PDB entry 1K21 | X-ray diffraction, 1.86 A resolution | chains H and I of the 3 polymer chains in the assembly

Chain H:
Molecule: Prothrombin
Organism: Homo sapiens
Notes: EC 3.4.21.5; fragment: THROMBIN HEAVY CHAIN, Residues 364-622
UniProt: P00734 (THRB_HUMAN); the construct lacks a stretch of the UniProt sequence and is renumbered around it, so the offset changes along the chain: 16-36 = UniProt 364-384; 37-60 = UniProt 386-409; 61-77 = UniProt 419-435; 78-97 = UniProt 437-456; 7 more segments
Chain sequence (259 residues; row label = number of the first residue in the row; note: 3 numbers in that range are skipped by the numbering (no residue carries them; nothing is unmodelled there); a row labelled like 60A-60I holds insertion residues (60A, then the next letters in order)):
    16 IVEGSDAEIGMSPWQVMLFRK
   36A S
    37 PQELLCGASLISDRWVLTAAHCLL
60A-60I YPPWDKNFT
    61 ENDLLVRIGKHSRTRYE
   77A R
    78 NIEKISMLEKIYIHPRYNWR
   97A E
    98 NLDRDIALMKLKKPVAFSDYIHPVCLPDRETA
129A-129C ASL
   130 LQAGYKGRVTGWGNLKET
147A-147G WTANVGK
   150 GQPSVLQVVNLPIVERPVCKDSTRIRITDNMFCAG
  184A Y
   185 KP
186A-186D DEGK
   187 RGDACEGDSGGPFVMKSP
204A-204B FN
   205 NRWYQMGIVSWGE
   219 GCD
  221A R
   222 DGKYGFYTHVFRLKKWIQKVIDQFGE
Disordered / not traced: 147A-147G, 245-247
Cystine bridges: Cys-42/Cys-58, Cys-168/Cys-182, Cys-191/Cys-220
Glycans and other covalent adducts: N-acetylglucosamine (NAG) linked to Asn-60G
Ion coordination: Na+ site 1: Lys-169, Thr-172, Phe-204A; Na+ site 2: Arg-221A, Lys-224
Residues lining bound ligands: inogatran (astra-zeneca) (IGN; {[(1R)-2-((2S)-2-{[(3-{[amino(imino)methyl]amino}propyl)amino]carbonyl}piperidinyl)-1-(cyclohexylmethyl)-2-oxoethyl]amino}acetic acid): His-57, Tyr-60A, Trp-60D, Glu-97A, Asn-98, Leu-99, Ile-174, Asp-189, Ala-190, Cys-191, Glu-192, Ser-195, Val-213, Ser-214, Trp-215, Gly-216, Glu-217, Gly-219, Cys-220, Gly-226
From the paper describing this entry:
  - binding site for inogatran (astra-zeneca): Trp-60D, Tyr-60A, Leu-99
  - catalytic residues: His-57, Asp-102, Ser-195 (citing earlier work)

Chain I:
Molecule: Hirudin variant-2
Organism: Hirudo medicinalis
UniProt: P09945 (ITH3_HIRME); residues 53-64 here correspond to UniProt positions 60-71 (UniProt number = residue number + 7)
Chain sequence (12 residues; numbered 53 to 64; the number before each row is that of its first residue):
    53 NGDFEEIPEEYL
Disordered / not traced: 53-54
Modified positions: Tyr-63 (o-sulfo-l-tyrosine; TYS)

How chain H and chain I interact:
Residue-residue contacts - 23 pairs, chain H then chain I:
  Phe-34(H) / Phe-56(I)  hydrophobic
  Lys-36(H) / Leu-64(I)
  Gln-38(H) / Glu-57(I)
  Gln-38(H) / Glu-58(I)  hydrogen bond
  Gln-38(H) / Ile-59(I)
  Leu-40(H) / Phe-56(I)
  Leu-65(H) / Ile-59(I)  hydrophobic
  Leu-65(H) / Tyr-63(I)
  Arg-67(H) / Ile-59(I)
  Arg-73(H) / Asp-55(I)  salt bridge
  Arg-73(H) / Phe-56(I)
  Thr-74(H) / Asp-55(I)
  Thr-74(H) / Phe-56(I)
  Thr-74(H) / Glu-57(I)  hydrogen bond (backbone-backbone)
  Arg-75(H) / Glu-57(I)
  Tyr-76(H) / Glu-57(I)  hydrogen bond (backbone-side chain)
  Tyr-76(H) / Pro-60(I)
  Tyr-76(H) / Tyr-63(I)
  Glu-80(H) / Tyr-63(I)
  Lys-81(H) / Tyr-63(I)
  Ile-82(H) / Ile-59(I)  hydrophobic
  Ile-82(H) / Tyr-63(I)
  Met-84(H) / Leu-64(I)  hydrophobic
Other interface residues (no listed pair), chain H (15 interface residues in all): Glu-39
Other interface residues (no listed pair), chain I (9 interface residues in all): Glu-62

Overview:
Chain H and chain I form an interface of 15 and 9 residues respectively, with 3 hydrogen bonds and 1 salt
bridge. Among the polar pairs are Arg-73(H)/Asp-55(I), Gln-38(H)/Glu-58(I) and Tyr-76(H)/Glu-57(I). Chain H
binds inogatran (astra-zeneca). The paper reports catalytic residues His-57(H), Asp-102(H) and Ser-195(H); a
binding site for inogatran (astra-zeneca) at Tyr-60A(H), Trp-60D(H) and Leu-99(H).
Chain H is Prothrombin (Homo sapiens) and chain I is Hirudin variant-2 (Hirudo medicinalis); the structure,
Human thrombin-inhibitor complex, was determined by X-ray diffraction (same publication as 1K22).
